PDB entry 3MGQ | X-ray diffraction, 2.65 A resolution | chains E and I of the 10 polymer chains in the assembly

Chain E:
Name: Histone H3.2
Source organism: Xenopus laevis
UniProtKB: P84233 (H32_XENLA); residues 1-135 here correspond to UniProt positions 2-136 (UniProt number = residue number + 1)
Chain sequence (135 residues; numbered 1 to 135; the number before each row is that of its first residue):
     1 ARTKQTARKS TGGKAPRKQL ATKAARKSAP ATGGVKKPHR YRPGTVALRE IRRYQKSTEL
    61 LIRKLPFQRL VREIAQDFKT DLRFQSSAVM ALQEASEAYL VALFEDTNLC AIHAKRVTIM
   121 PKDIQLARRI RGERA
Unresolved in the structure: 1-36
Metal / ion sites: Ni2+ near Asp77 (its only coordinating residue here)
UniProt features mapped onto this chain:
  - modified residue: Arg2 (Asymmetric dimethylarginine), Thr3 (Phosphothreonine), Lys4 (Allysine), Gln5 (5-glutamyl dopamine), Thr6 (Phosphothreonine), Arg8 (Citrulline), Lys9 (N6,N6,N6-trimethyllysine), Ser10 (ADP-ribosylserine), Thr11 (Phosphothreonine), Lys14 (N6-(2-hydroxyisobutyryl)lysine), Arg17 (Asymmetric dimethylarginine), Lys18 (N6-(2-hydroxyisobutyryl)lysine), Lys23 (N6-(2-hydroxyisobutyryl)lysine), Arg26 (Citrulline), Lys27 (N6,N6,N6-trimethyllysine), Ser28 (ADP-ribosylserine), Lys36 (N6,N6,N6-trimethyllysine), Lys37 (N6-methyllysine), Tyr41 (Phosphotyrosine), Lys56 (N6,N6,N6-trimethyllysine) and 8 more in UniProt
  - lipidation: Cys110 (S-palmitoyl cysteine)

Chain I:
Molecule: 147-nt DNA strand
Sequence (147 nucleotides; numbered -73 to 73; the number before each row is that of its first residue; numbers below 1 keep their minus sign (DA-73 is residue -73)):
   -73 ATCAATATCC ACCTGCAGAT ACTACCAAAA GTGTATTTGG AAACTGCTCC ATCAAAAGGC
   -13 ATGTTCAGCT GGAATCCAGC TGAACATGCC TTTTGATGGA GCAGTTTCCA AATACACTTT
    47 TGGTAGTATC TGCAGGTGGA TATTGAT
Metal / ion sites: Ni2+ site 1 near DG-56 (its only coordinating residue here); Ni2+ site 2: DG-35, DG-34; Ni2+ site 3 near DG-34 (its only coordinating residue here); Ni2+ site 4 near DG-3 (its only coordinating residue here); Ni2+ site 5 near DG25 (its only coordinating residue here); Ni2+ site 6 near DG27 (its only coordinating residue here); Ni2+ site 7 near DA29 (its only coordinating residue here); Ni2+ site 8 near DG48 (its only coordinating residue here); Ni2+ site 9 near DG61 (its only coordinating residue here); Ni2+ site 10 near DG71 (its only coordinating residue here)

How chain E and chain I interact:
Pairs across the interface (28):
  His39(E) with DA-69(I), phosphate contact; DT-68(I), phosphate contact; DA9(I), phosphate contact
  Arg40(E) with DG8(I), hydrogen bond to the base; DA9(I), hydrogen bond to the sugar
  Tyr41(E) with DT-68(I), phosphate contact; DA-67(I), sugar contact; DG8(I), phosphate contact; DA9(I), hydrogen bond to the phosphate
  Arg42(E) with DG8(I), sugar contact
  Pro43(E) with DT7(I), phosphate contact; DG8(I), sugar contact
  Gly44(E) with DT7(I), hydrogen bond to the phosphate; DG8(I), hydrogen bond to the phosphate
  Thr45(E) with DG8(I), hydrogen bond to the phosphate
  Val46(E) with DG8(I), hydrogen bond to the phosphate; DA9(I), phosphate contact
  Ala47(E) with DG8(I), hydrogen bond to the phosphate
  Arg49(E) with DA-67(I), hydrogen bond to the phosphate; DT-66(I), salt bridge to the phosphate
  Arg63(E) with DT17(I), phosphate contact; DT18(I), salt bridge to the phosphate
  Lys64(E) with DT18(I), hydrogen bond to the phosphate
  Leu65(E) with DT17(I), phosphate contact; DT18(I), hydrogen bond to the phosphate
  Pro66(E) with DT17(I), phosphate contact
  Arg69(E) with DT17(I), salt bridge to the phosphate
  Arg83(E) with DG27(I), sugar contact
Other interface residues (no listed pair), chain E (18 interface residues in all): Lys56, Thr118
Other interface residues (no listed pair), chain I (13 interface residues in all): DC-65, DC6, DA26

Summary:
The interface between chain E and chain I involves 18 residues on one side and 13 on the other; the contacts
include 11 hydrogen bonds and 3 salt bridges. Polar contacts include Arg40(E)-DG8(I), Arg40(E)-DA9(I) and
Tyr41(E)-DA9(I).
Here chain E is Histone H3.2 (Xenopus laevis) and chain I is a 147-nt DNA strand. Entry 3MGQ (Binding of
Nickel ions to the Nucleosome Core Particle) was determined by X-ray diffraction, deposited together with
3MGP, 3MGR and 3MGS.
